PDB entry 2Y1N | X-ray diffraction, 2.00 A resolution | chains C and D

== Chain C ==
Molecule: E3 ubiquitin-protein ligase
Source organism: Homo sapiens
Notes: EC 6.3.2.-
Reference sequence: P22681 (CBL_HUMAN); residues 47-435 here = UniProt positions 47-435
Amino-acid sequence (389 residues; numbered 47 to 435; the number before each row is that of its first residue):
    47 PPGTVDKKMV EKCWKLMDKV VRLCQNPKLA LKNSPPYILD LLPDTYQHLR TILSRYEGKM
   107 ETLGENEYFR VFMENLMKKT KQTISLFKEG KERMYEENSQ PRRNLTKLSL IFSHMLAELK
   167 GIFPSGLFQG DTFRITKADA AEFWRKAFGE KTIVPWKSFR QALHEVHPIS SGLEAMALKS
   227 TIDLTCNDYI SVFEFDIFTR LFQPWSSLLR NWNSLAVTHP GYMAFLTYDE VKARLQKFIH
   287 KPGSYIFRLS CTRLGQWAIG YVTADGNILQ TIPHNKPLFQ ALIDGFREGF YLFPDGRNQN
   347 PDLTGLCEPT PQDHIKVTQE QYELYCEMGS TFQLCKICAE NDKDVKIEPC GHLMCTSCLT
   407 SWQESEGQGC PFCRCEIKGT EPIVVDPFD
Unresolved in the structure: 47-51, 355-358
UniProt features mapped onto this chain:
  - zinc finger: C381 to R420 (RING-type)
  - region: L352 to L380 (Linker)
  - binding site (Ca(2+)): D229, T231, N233, Y235, E240
  - binding site (4-O-phospho-L-tyrosine): R294
  - modified residue: Y371 (Phosphotyrosine)
Bound ions: Ca2+: D229, T231, N233, Y235, E240; Zn2+ site 1: C381, C384, C401, C404; Zn2+ site 2: C396, H398, C416, C419
Reported in the primary citation:
  - mutagenesis - M222E (4-fold), Y368F, Y371F: increased binding to UbcH5B
  - mutagenesis - M222E (2.5-fold): increased catalytic activity
  - mutagenesis - M222F: unchanged catalytic activity
  - mutagenesis - Y368F (2-fold): increased catalytic activity on UbcH5B
  - mutagenesis - Y371F: unchanged catalytic activity on UbcH5B
  - mutagenesis - Y368F, Y371F, K389A, V431A: decreased catalytic activity on EGFR
  - mutagenesis - M222F: decreased binding to UbcH5B

== Chain D ==
Molecule: Tyrosine-protein kinase zap-70 zap-70,70 kDa zeta-associated protein, syk-related tyrosine kinase
Notes: EC 2.7.10.2; fragment: peptide, residues 286-297
Reference sequence: P43403 (ZAP70_HUMAN); residues 1-12 here correspond to UniProt positions 286-297 (UniProt number = residue number + 285)
Amino-acid sequence (12 residues; each row starts with the number of its first residue):
     1 TLNSDGYTPE PA
Unresolved in the structure: 1-3
Modified positions: Y7 (o-phosphotyrosine; PTR)
UniProt features mapped onto this chain:
  - modified residue: S4 (Phosphoserine), Y7 (Phosphotyrosine)

== Interface between chain C and chain D ==
Pairs across the interface - 28 pairs, chain C then chain D:
  Y274(C) - S4(D)
  Y274(C) - D5(D)  hydrogen bond (side chain-backbone)
  Y274(C) - G6(D)  hydrogen bond (side chain-backbone)
  Y274(C) - Y7(D)
  K278(C) - S4(D)  hydrogen bond (side chain-backbone)
  K278(C) - D5(D)  salt bridge
  R294(C) - Y7(D)
  S296(C) - Y7(D)
  C297(C) - Y7(D)
  T298(C) - Y7(D)
  R299(C) - Y7(D)
  Y307(C) - P11(D)
  L315(C) - T8(D)
  Q316(C) - G6(D)
  Q316(C) - Y7(D)
  Q316(C) - T8(D)  hydrogen bond (backbone-backbone)
  T317(C) - T8(D)  hydrogen bond (side chain-backbone)
  T317(C) - P9(D)
  T317(C) - E10(D)  hydrogen bond (side chain-backbone)
  T317(C) - P11(D)
  I318(C) - Y7(D)
  P319(C) - E10(D)
  H320(C) - E10(D)
  K322(C) - E10(D)  salt bridge
  E334(C) - A12(D)
  F336(C) - P11(D)  hydrophobic
  F336(C) - A12(D)
  Y337(C) - P11(D)
Interface residues without a listed pair, chain C (20 interface residues in all): P81, A304

== Summary ==
20 residues of chain C and 9 residues of chain D are in contact, with 6 hydrogen bonds and 2 salt bridges.
Polar pairs include K278(C)-D5(D), K322(C)-E10(D) and Y274(C)-D5(D). The paper reports that Y368F, Y371F and
K389A of chain C, among others, reduce catalytic activity on EGFR; M222E, Y368F and Y371F of chain C increase
binding to UbcH5B.
Here chain C is E3 ubiquitin-protein ligase (Homo sapiens) and chain D is Tyrosine-protein kinase zap-70
zap-70,70 kDa zeta-associated protein, syk-related tyrosine kinase. Entry 2Y1N (Structure of c-Cbl-ZAP-70
peptide complex) was determined by X-ray diffraction, deposited together with 4A49, 4A4B, 4A4C and 2Y1M.
